PDB entry 5J9Z | X-ray diffraction, 2.50 A resolution | chain A

Chain A:
Protein: Epidermal growth factor receptor
From: Homo sapiens
Notes: EC 2.7.10.1
Reference sequence: P00533 (EGFR_HUMAN); residue numbers follow UniProt; this construct covers 696-1020
Chain sequence (325 residues; numbered 696 to 1020; the number before each row is that of its first residue):
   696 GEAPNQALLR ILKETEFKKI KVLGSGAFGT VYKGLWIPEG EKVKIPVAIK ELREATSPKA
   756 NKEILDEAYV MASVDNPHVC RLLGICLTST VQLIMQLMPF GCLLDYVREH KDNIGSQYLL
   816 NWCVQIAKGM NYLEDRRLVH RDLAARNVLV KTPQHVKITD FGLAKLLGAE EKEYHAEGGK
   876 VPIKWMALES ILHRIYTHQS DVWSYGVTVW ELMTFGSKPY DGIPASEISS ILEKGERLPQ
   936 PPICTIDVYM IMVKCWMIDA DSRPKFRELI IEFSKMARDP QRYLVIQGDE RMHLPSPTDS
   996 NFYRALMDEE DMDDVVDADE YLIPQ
Not modelled in the structure: 861-875, 988-1006
Differences from the reference sequence: engineered mutation M790 (Thr in P00533)
Covalent attachments: compound 6HJ linked to C797
Small-molecule neighbours: 6HJ ((R)-1-(3-(4-amino-3-(1-methyl-1H-indol-3-yl)-1H-pyrazolo[3,4-d]pyrimidin-1-yl)piperidin-1-yl)prop-2-en-1-one): L718, G719, F723, V726, A743, I744, K745, E762, M766, L788, M790, Q791, L792, M793, D800, R841, L844, T854, D855
Swiss-Prot annotation at these positions:
  - active site: D837 (Proton acceptor)
  - binding site (ATP): L718 to V726, K745, D855
  - site: Y1016 (Important for interaction with PIK3C2B)
  - modified residue: K745 (N6-(2-hydroxyisobutyryl)lysine), Y869 (Phosphotyrosine), S991 (Phosphoserine), S995 (Phosphoserine), Y998 (Phosphotyrosine), Y1016 (Phosphotyrosine)
  - cross-link (Glycyl lysine isopeptide (Lys-Gly)): K716 (interchain with G-Cter in ubiquitin), K737 (interchain with G-Cter in ubiquitin), K754 (interchain with G-Cter in ubiquitin), K757 (interchain with G-Cter in ubiquitin), K867 (interchain with G-Cter in ubiquitin), K929 (interchain with G-Cter in ubiquitin), K960 (interchain with G-Cter in ubiquitin), K970 (interchain with G-Cter in ubiquitin)
  - natural variant: E709 (E709A: Found in a lung cancer sample; E709G: Found in a lung cancer sample; E709K: Found in a lung cancer sample), G719 (G719A: Found in a lung cancer sample; G719C: Found in a lung cancer sample; G719D: Found in a lung cancer sample; G719S: Found in a lung cancer sample), G724 (G724S: Found in a lung cancer sample), E734 (E734K: Found in a lung cancer sample), E746 to S752 (sequence variant, change not given here; Found in a lung cancer sample), E746 to T751 (sequence variant, change not given here; Found in a lung cancer sample), E746 to A750 (deletion: Found in a lung cancer sample), E746 (deletion: Found in a lung cancer sample), L747 to T751 (deletion: Found in a lung cancer sample), L747 to E749 (deletion: Found in a lung cancer sample), L747 (L747F: Found in a lung cancer sample), R748 (R748P: Found in a lung cancer sample), 12 further natural variant entries in UniProt
  - mutagenesis: P699 (P699A: Reduced phosphorylation), N700 (N700A: Abolishes phosphorylation), L704 (L704A: Abolishes phosphorylation), R705 (R705A: Abolishes phosphorylation), I706 (I706A: Abolishes phosphorylation), K745 (K745A/M: Abolishes kinase activity), D974 (D974A: Strongly reduced phosphorylation), R977 (R977A: Reduced phosphorylation), E1005 to D1006 (Constitutively activated kinase), Y1016 (Y1016F: 50% decrease in interaction with PIK3C2B. 65% decrease in interaction with PIK3C2B; when associated with F-1197. Abolishes interaction with PIK3C2B; when associated with F-1197 and F-1092)

Summary:
Compound 6HJ is covalently linked to C797. From UniProt: active-site residue D837, 11 ATP-binding residues and
11 mutagenesis sites.
Chain A is Epidermal growth factor receptor (Homo sapiens); the structure, EGFR-T790M in complex with
pyrazolopyrimidine inhibitor 1a, was determined by X-ray diffraction, deposited together with 5J9Y.
